PDB entry 1X8Q | X-ray diffraction, 0.85 A resolution | chain A

== Chain A ==
Name: Nitrophorin 4
From: Rhodnius prolixus
UniProt: Q94734 (NP4_RHOPR); residues 1-184 here correspond to UniProt positions 22-205 (UniProt number = residue number + 21)
Sequence (184 residues; each row starts with the number of its first residue):
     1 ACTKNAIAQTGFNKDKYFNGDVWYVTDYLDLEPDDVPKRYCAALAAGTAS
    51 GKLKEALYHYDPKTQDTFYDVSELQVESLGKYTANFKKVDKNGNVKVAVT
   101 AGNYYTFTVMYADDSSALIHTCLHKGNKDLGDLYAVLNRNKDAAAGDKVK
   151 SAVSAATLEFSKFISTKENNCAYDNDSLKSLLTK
Disulfides: Cys2-Cys122, Cys41-Cys171
Ion coordination: heme Fe near His59 (its only coordinating residue here)
Ligand contacts: heme (HEM): Val25, Tyr28, Val36, Pro37, Tyr40, Ala42, Leu44, Glu55, Leu57, His59, Phe68, Asp70, Phe86, Lys88, Tyr105, Phe107, Ile119, Thr121, Leu123, Lys125, Lys128, Leu130, Leu133, Thr166
Swiss-Prot annotation at these positions:
  - binding site (heme): His59

== In short ==
Bound to chain A: heme. Curated annotation (UniProt) lists heme-binding residue His59.
Chain A is Nitrophorin 4 (Rhodnius prolixus); the structure, 0.85 A Crystal Structure Of Nitrophorin 4 From
Rhodnius Prolixus in Complex with Water at pH ..., was determined by X-ray diffraction (same publication as
1X8N, 1X8O and 1X8P).
